Entry 6YWY (electron microscopy, 3.05 A resolution); this record covers chains A and C of the 85 polymer chains in the assembly.

[Chain A]
Molecule: 23S rRNA
Organism: Neurospora crassa
Sequence (3464 nucleotides; numbered 1 to 3464 plus 28 insertion-coded residues; 28 numbers in that range are skipped by the numbering (no residue carries them; nothing is unmodelled there); the number before each row is that of its first residue; a row labelled like 1655A-1655Z holds insertion residues (1655A, then the next letters in order)):
     1 AAAUGUAAUGGAUAUAAAGCUUAUGUUUAUAUAUAUAGACAUAUAUAAGU
    51 AUAUAAAGAGACUACUACCAAUAGCUACACUAUGUAUUAAGGAGAGUAUA
   101 ACUUAAUUUAUGUUUAUGAUUUUAUCAUACCCCUAAAAAUGACACCGAGG
   151 AGCAAGGGUCGGGUUAGCAUCCUGGUUCGUACACCUUGGUGACCUAGGCU
   201 AGUACCAGGUCCCCCUCUAAGGGACUUGUCCCCCUCUAAGGGACUUGCGU
   251 CGGUCCUAUCCUAGGCCGAAUAGGUGAAUAAAUACUUACGGACGGCCUUG
   301 GUCUGUCCUAGAGGUUAUCAACAUAUGAACUCUUAGAGAAAUUACUUAAU
   351 AAACGAAGUGAAUUGAAAUAUCUUAUUAACUUCAGGAAAAGAAAUCAAAC
   401 GAGAUUCUAUGAUUAGUGUGAACGAAAAUAGAGCAGCCUAUUAAAAUAAG
   451 UAAAAUGGCUUUAAAGCUGUUUGAAUAUUGUGGGGAACCUUCCUCAAAGG
   501 CUAAAUAUAAUACAUGAGUUACAGAGAAAAGUACCGUGAGGGAAAGCUUU
   551 GAAAUAGUAGUUUUAUAAGCAGCUCAAGCAAUAAGAAAGCGAGAGCGUAC
   601 CUUUUGCAUAAUGGGUCACCAAGUUAAUUUUAGAUGCGAGCGAAUUUAUU
   651 UAUGUUUUUACUGAUUAAACAAUAUAAUGAAUCAUAAUUAUUUUUGUAAC
   701 GAGUAUUAGUAUUAAAUCUUAAUUUAAUAUUAGUAUAAGUUUUCAGUAUG
   751 GCGGCUACAUAGCAUAAUCUAUGCAGCCAGCCAAUAAUUGGAUUUCCAAU
   801 CCAAUUUCGGUAAUAAAUAGAUGUGCAUAGUUAAACCGAUCAUUAAAAUA
   851 AUGAAUAGUGUCUAAAGUUAGACCCGAAGCCUGGUGAUCUUACUAUAGUC
   901 AGGACUAUAAAGGUCCGAACGGGUUAUCGUUGCAAAGAUAUCCGAAGAAC
   951 UAUGGUAAGCGAGUGAAAGACAACACUGACUAGGAUAGCUGGUUUUCUGC
  1001 GAAACCUAUAAUAGUAGGCAAUUUAAGUAACAUCUUAGUAGGUACAGAAC
  1051 UUAAUCUCAGACAAGAUGUAGAUUUUCAUACCUAUGUUUAGGUAUGAAAU
  1101 GCAUUUUUUUUUGUAUACAUCGGGGGAUCGUGAAGAUUUUAUCGGUGAGU
  1151 AUGUAGACUCGGAAUGACAAAGAUGAAUCUUGAAUAAUCAGACAUAGAAU
  1201 GAUAAGGUUGUAUGUCAAAAGGGAAACAGCCCAGAACAAGAGUUAAGGUU
  1251 CCAAAAUUAUUAUUAAGUGAAAUAAAGAAAGUUUUUAUAUAAGUCGACAA
  1301 GAAGAUGGGCUUGGAAGCAGCCAUAAUUUAAAGAUCUCGUAACAGAGCAC
  1351 UUGUUAAAUCUUAAAAGCAUCGAAAAUUUAACGGAUCUAAAUAAUAUACC
  1401 GAAACCUUGUCCAUAUGUAACAUUAGUAAUAAUAUGCUAUUAAUGUUAUU
  1451 UGAUGGGGUAGCAGAACGUUGAGUGAAUCUUAGAUUUUUUUUUUAUAACU
  1501 AAAUAUAGAUGAUAACUCAAGUGAGAAUGGUGACAUGAGUAACAAAAAAG
  1551 AGUUUAAGGUACCUAAAAGGUAUCUUAGAGUCUCGCCUAAAGCUUAUGGC
  1601 UACGUCAAGUAACGGCCUCUAAGUUUAUAAUCUGAAGAUUAUGACGAUGA
  1651 GAAAA
1655A-1655Z UAACGCGCAGAAGUGCGCUGCUUUGA
1656A-1656B UA
  1676 CUU
  1687 AUGGUACCAACAUUUAAAAGUGAAAAUUGUGCAGGAAGGAUCAGUAUCCU
  1737 UUCAUUCUUAUGUGGGGGAGUGGACAAAACUGAACAGAGUGUAUCUGAAC
  1787 ACAGAUGAGUCCACACCCCCCCCCAUGUAAUGAAUGAAUGACAAACCGUA
  1837 CCUAGAAUCUGAAACAAGUAAGCUAGUAGAGAAUACGAAGGCGUGAAUGA
  1887 GAUAACAAUCAUAAAGGAACUCGGCAAACUAACUACCGUAACUUAGGGAU
  1937 AAGGAGAGCUCAUUAGUCUCGAUUAAUACGAGUAAAAAGGAAGAAGCAUG
  1987 GAAUAUUGUUGUACGACUGUUUAAUUAAAACAAAGCACUUUGCAAAAAGA
  2037 CGAUAAGUCUAAGUAUUGAGUGUGAUUUCUGCCCGAUGCCGGCUGGUUAA
  2087 CGAAUUUUCUAAAUUGAAAAAAAAUUUGGUUUCAGAGGAACCCCCGGUUA
  2137 AUGGCGGCCUUAGCGUGAGGGUCCUAAGGUAGCGAAAUGCCUUGGCCGUU
  2187 AAAUGCGGUCUUGCAUGAAUGAUGUAACGAUACAACAGCUGUCUCUAUGA
  2237 UUGACUCAGUGAAAUUGGAAUAACUGUGCAGAUACAGUUUACCUCUAGUU
  2287 AGACGAGAAGACCCUAUGCAGCUUUACUGUUACUAAUUAUUGAAUACGAU
  2337 UCUGAAAAUUUCCAGUGUAAAAGGUAAUCGAUAAGAUAUAAUUGAAACAC
  2387 CUUUAUUUUUCUAUCGUAUUAUUAAACCUUAAAUUAAGGAACAAUUGUUA
  2437 GAAGACAGUUUAUGCGGGGCACAGGCCCCAUAAAGAGUAAAUGGGUGUGU
  2487 CUAAAAUUUAUAAAUUUAUGUUUGCAAUUUUUUAUAGUGAUUAUAUAUCA
  2537 AAUCAUCUUUAUGCUAUUCAUAGAGUGUAUUUAUUAUAUUCCUUGGGUAC
  2587 AGUAUAAAAAUUAUAUAUGUAUUAAUUUACAUAUAUUUUUUCUAAGAAAU
  2637 UAGGUAAGAUUUUGUUUAUAGAGAAAUUAGAUGUAAAAAAAAAAUCUUAU
  2687 GAGGGCGGUAUUUAAUAAUCCGCUUCUAAUAUUUUUUUGUAGUUAUUAUU
  2737 AUAAAUUUAAUAAUAAUCAUGUUUAUUACUUAAAAAGCUUAAUGGCUUAA
  2787 UCUUGCCUUACUGUUUGAUUAACAACAAAUCUUACAGUCGCGUAAGCGGG
  2837 GCAUAGGAUCACAAGAUACAAAAAGGAAAGAUCUUGGAUUUUUGGAAAAG
  2887 CUACGCUAGGGAUAACAGGCUAAUUUGCGCAAGAGUGUACAAAAUGAGUG
  2937 CGCGGUUUGGCACCUCGAUGUCGGCUUGACUAAUCCUCAUGGAUGCAGAA
  2987 ACUAUGUAGGGUACGACUGUUCGUCGAUUAAAAAGUUACAUGAGCUGGGU
  3037 UAAAUACGUCGUGAGACAGUAUGGUUUCUAUCUUCUAGAGGGAAUUAGAA
  3087 UAUAAUAAGGAUUAACCUUUGUACGAAAGGAACAUGGGGUACUAUUGUUA
  3137 UACCUAGUUGUAUAACAGUUUUAUUAACCUCUGGUUUACCUGUUGUUUAU
  3187 GUGCCUUAUAUUAAUUUCAUGUGUGAUGCUCCGCAAGGAUAUUACAGGGA
  3237 UGUUACCGUCACUUGAGUAAAUACAAUAGCAUAAGCAUGGCAGGAAAGCU
  3287 AAGUUAGUCAAAAAUAAGUGCUGAAAGCAUAUAGGCACGAAAUUUACCUU
  3337 AAGAUAUUUCUUAAAUAUACGUAAGAAAAUAUUACGUUAAUAGGCUUAGU
  3387 UUGUAAUAAUCUAGAGAUUUUAAGGAACUAAGUACUAAUUUUAUAAAAAA
  3437 CUGAAUGAUUAAUAUAUCUUACAUUUUC
Disordered / not traced: 1-4, 35-40, 121-309, 646-817, 1084-1089, 1433-1437, 1655A-1655Z, 1656A-1656B, 1687, 1728-1828, 1959-1963, 2493-2504, 2525-2528, 2561-2576, 2695-2703, 2738-2743, 3135-3148, 3194-3231, 3460-3464
Ion coordination: Mg2+ site 1 near A105 (its only coordinating residue here); Mg2+ site 2 near A312 (its only coordinating residue here); Mg2+ site 3 near A328 (its only coordinating residue here); Mg2+ site 4 near A335 (its only coordinating residue here); Mg2+ site 5: A335, G336; Mg2+ site 6 near A367 (its only coordinating residue here); Mg2+ site 7 near G411 (its only coordinating residue here); K+ site 1: A415, G416; Mg2+ site 8: A448, A497; Mg2+ site 9: A453, G466; Mg2+ site 10 near A453 (its only coordinating residue here); K+ site 2 near A465 (its only coordinating residue here); 105 more Mg2+ sites not listed; 31 more K+ sites not listed
Small-molecule neighbours:
  - NAD (nicotinamide-adenine-dinucleotide): A2755, G2757, U2759, U2760
  - spermine (SPM): U1249, U1250, C1251, A1270, A1271, C1382, G1383, G1384, U1392
Reported in the primary citation:
  - binding site for P-site-tRNA: G2453, G2454

[Chain C]
Molecule: Related to ribosomal protein L3, mitochondrial
Organism: Neurospora crassa
UniProtKB: Q873B3 (Q873B3_NEUCS); residue numbers follow UniProt; this construct covers 1-384
Sequence (384 residues; each row starts with the number of its first residue):
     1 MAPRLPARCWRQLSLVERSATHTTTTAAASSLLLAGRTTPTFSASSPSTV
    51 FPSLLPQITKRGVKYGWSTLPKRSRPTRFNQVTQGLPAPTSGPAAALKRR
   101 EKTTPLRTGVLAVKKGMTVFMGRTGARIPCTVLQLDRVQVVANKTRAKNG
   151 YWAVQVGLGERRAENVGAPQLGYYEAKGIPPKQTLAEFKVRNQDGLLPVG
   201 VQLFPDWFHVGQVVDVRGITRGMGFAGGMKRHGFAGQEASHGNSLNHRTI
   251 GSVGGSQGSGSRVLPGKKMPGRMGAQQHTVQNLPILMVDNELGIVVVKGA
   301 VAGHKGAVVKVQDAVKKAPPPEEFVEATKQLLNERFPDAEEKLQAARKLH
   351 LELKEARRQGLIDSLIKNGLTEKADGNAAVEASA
Disordered / not traced: 1-62, 370-384
Ion coordination: K+: Ser261 (shared with U3069(A) of chain A)

[Interface between chain A and chain C]
Pairs across the interface (294; chain A residue first):
  A29(A) with Arg78(C), hydrogen bond to the phosphate
  U30(A) with Arg78(C), salt bridge to the phosphate; Phe79(C), sugar contact; Gln81(C), hydrogen bond to the base
  A31(A) with Gln81(C), sugar contact; Thr83(C), hydrogen bond to the sugar; Gln84(C), hydrogen bond to the sugar
  U32(A) with Thr83(C), sugar contact
  A43(A) with Gln81(C), base contact
  U44(A) with Gln81(C), hydrogen bond to the base; Ala94(C), phosphate contact; Arg146(C), salt bridge to the phosphate
  A45(A) with Pro93(C), phosphate contact; Ala94(C), hydrogen bond to the phosphate; Arg146(C), salt bridge to the phosphate; Ala147(C), base contact; Gly150(C), sugar contact
  U46(A) with Lys148(C), base contact
  A47(A) with Arg75(C), phosphate contact; Arg78(C), hydrogen bond to the sugar
  A48(A) with Arg78(C), hydrogen bond to the phosphate
  G49(A) with Arg78(C), salt bridge to the phosphate
  A610(A) with Gln257(C), base contact
  U927(A) with Gly242(C), phosphate contact
  C928(A) with Asn243(C), phosphate contact; Ser244(C), hydrogen bond to the phosphate; Leu245(C), phosphate contact
  G929(A) with Leu245(C), phosphate contact
  U1377(A) with Gln257(C), base contact; Gly258(C), base contact; Ser259(C), base contact; Gly260(C), hydrogen bond to the base; Arg262(C), hydrogen bond to the base
  A1890(A) with Phe225(C), hydrogen bond to the sugar
  A1891(A) with Phe225(C), sugar contact; Gly227(C), sugar contact; Pro270(C), sugar contact
  C1892(A) with Arg248(C), salt bridge to the phosphate; Thr249(C), phosphate contact
  A1893(A) with Leu245(C), sugar contact; Asn246(C), phosphate contact; His247(C), hydrogen bond to the phosphate; Arg248(C), hydrogen bond to the phosphate
  A1894(A) with Leu245(C), sugar contact; His247(C), salt bridge to the phosphate
  C1906(A) with His241(C), hydrogen bond to the base
  U1907(A) with His241(C), sugar contact
  G1909(A) with His241(C), hydrogen bond to the base
  C1911(A) with Ser240(C), hydrogen bond to the base; His241(C), stacking on the base
  U2228(A) with Ala239(C), phosphate contact; Ser240(C), sugar contact; His241(C), sugar contact
  C2229(A) with Ala239(C), phosphate contact
  U2232(A) with Met229(C), sugar contact; Ala235(C), phosphate contact
  A2233(A) with Arg248(C), salt bridge to the phosphate
  A2259(A) with Arg262(C), hydrogen bond to the phosphate
  C2260(A) with Gly260(C), phosphate contact; Arg262(C), salt bridge to the phosphate
  G2267(A) with Gln257(C), hydrogen bond to the sugar
  U2276(A) with Val63(C), hydrogen bond to the phosphate
  A2277(A) with Val63(C), phosphate contact; Lys64(C), salt bridge to the phosphate
  C2278(A) with Lys64(C), phosphate contact
  G2284(A) with Phe225(C), sugar contact; Met269(C), hydrogen bond to the base
  U2285(A) with Val253(C), sugar contact; Met269(C), sugar contact
  U2286(A) with Gly251(C), sugar contact; Val253(C), sugar contact
  A2287(A) with Ser252(C), phosphate contact; Val253(C), hydrogen bond to the phosphate; Gly254(C), sugar contact; Gly255(C), hydrogen bond to the sugar; Ser256(C), phosphate contact; Ser261(C), base contact; Arg262(C), base contact; Val263(C), base contact
  G2288(A) with Ser256(C), hydrogen bond to the phosphate; Ser261(C), sugar contact
  C2961(A) with Gln237(C), base contact; Glu238(C), hydrogen bond to the sugar
  U2962(A) with Gly236(C), sugar contact; Gln237(C), sugar contact; Ile250(C), hydrogen bond to the sugar; Gly251(C), base contact; Ser252(C), hydrogen bond to the base
  U2963(A) with Phe234(C), phosphate contact; Ala235(C), hydrogen bond to the phosphate; Ile250(C), sugar contact; Ser252(C), sugar contact; Lys267(C), hydrogen bond to the sugar
  G2964(A) with Phe234(C), phosphate contact; Gly255(C), base contact; Ser259(C), hydrogen bond to the base; Lys268(C), phosphate contact
  A2965(A) with Leu264(C), sugar contact
  U3023(A) with Gly258(C), hydrogen bond to the sugar; Ser259(C), hydrogen bond to the sugar
  A3024(A) with Ser256(C), hydrogen bond to the base; Gln257(C), base contact; Gly258(C), hydrogen bond to the phosphate
  A3026(A) with Gly254(C), base contact; Gly255(C), sugar contact; Ser256(C), hydrogen bond to the sugar
  U3027(A) with Ser252(C), hydrogen bond to the sugar; Gly254(C), sugar contact; Ser256(C), sugar contact
  G3030(A) with Gln237(C), hydrogen bond to the base; Asn246(C), hydrogen bond to the sugar; Gly251(C), base contact; Ser252(C), base contact
  C3031(A) with Gln237(C), sugar contact; Asn243(C), sugar contact; Ser244(C), phosphate contact; Asn246(C), sugar contact
  U3032(A) with His241(C), sugar contact; Gly242(C), sugar contact; Ser244(C), phosphate contact
  G3033(A) with Gly242(C), phosphate contact
  U3070(A) with Arg262(C), sugar contact; Val263(C), hydrogen bond to the sugar
  C3071(A) with Val263(C), sugar contact; Leu264(C), sugar contact; Pro265(C), phosphate contact; Gly266(C), phosphate contact; Lys267(C), sugar contact; Met269(C), sugar contact
  U3072(A) with Arg231(C), hydrogen bond to the sugar; Pro265(C), phosphate contact; Gly266(C), hydrogen bond to the phosphate; Lys267(C), sugar contact; Met269(C), hydrogen bond to the sugar; Pro270(C), hydrogen bond to the sugar
  A3073(A) with Arg231(C), salt bridge to the phosphate; Arg272(C), hydrogen bond to the sugar
  G3074(A) with Arg272(C), sugar contact
  A3080(A) with Arg73(C), base contact
  U3081(A) with Arg73(C), salt bridge to the phosphate
  U3082(A) with Arg73(C), hydrogen bond to the base
  A3086(A) with Pro169(C), base contact; Gln170(C), base contact
  U3087(A) with Gln170(C), sugar contact; Leu185(C), sugar contact
  A3088(A) with Lys144(C), base contact; Gln155(C), hydrogen bond to the sugar; Leu185(C), sugar contact; Ala186(C), phosphate contact; Glu187(C), hydrogen bond to the sugar
  U3089(A) with Tyr151(C), hydrogen bond to the sugar; Ala186(C), phosphate contact; Glu187(C), hydrogen bond to the phosphate
  A3090(A) with Tyr151(C), sugar contact; Lys189(C), salt bridge to the phosphate
  A3091(A) with Gly92(C), hydrogen bond to the phosphate; Pro93(C), sugar contact
  U3092(A) with Ser91(C), phosphate contact; Gly92(C), hydrogen bond to the phosphate; Ala96(C), phosphate contact; Arg99(C), salt bridge to the phosphate
  A3093(A) with Tyr65(C), sugar contact; Gly66(C), sugar contact
  G3124(A) with Asn282(C), hydrogen bond to the base; Lys317(C), hydrogen bond to the base
  U3126(A) with Thr124(C), sugar contact; Gly125(C), base contact
  A3127(A) with Phe120(C), sugar contact; Gly122(C), phosphate contact; Arg123(C), phosphate contact; Thr124(C), hydrogen bond to the phosphate; Gly125(C), hydrogen bond to the phosphate; Ala126(C), hydrogen bond to the phosphate; Ile128(C), base contact; Gly211(C), base contact; Pro284(C), base contact; Ile285(C), base contact; Leu286(C), base contact
  C3128(A) with Val210(C), hydrogen bond to the sugar; Gly211(C), base contact
  C3152(A) with Arg123(C), salt bridge to the phosphate
  A3153(A) with Thr124(C), phosphate contact
  A3162(A) with His278(C), hydrogen bond to the sugar
  A3163(A) with Thr220(C), phosphate contact; His278(C), hydrogen bond to the sugar; Ala302(C), phosphate contact
  C3164(A) with Lys114(C), hydrogen bond to the phosphate; Met117(C), sugar contact; Thr220(C), phosphate contact; Arg221(C), salt bridge to the phosphate; Ala300(C), sugar contact; Val301(C), sugar contact; Ala302(C), sugar contact; Gly303(C), hydrogen bond to the phosphate
  C3165(A) with Lys114(C), salt bridge to the phosphate; Arg221(C), salt bridge to the phosphate; Gly303(C), phosphate contact
  U3166(A) with Met117(C), sugar contact; Thr118(C), sugar contact; Val119(C), sugar contact; Arg127(C), sugar contact; Pro129(C), base contact
  C3167(A) with Arg127(C), hydrogen bond to the sugar
  G3284(A) with Lys305(C), salt bridge to the phosphate
  C3285(A) with Arg221(C), salt bridge to the phosphate; Lys230(C), phosphate contact; His304(C), salt bridge to the phosphate
  U3286(A) with Arg221(C), salt bridge to the phosphate; Met223(C), phosphate contact; Lys230(C), salt bridge to the phosphate
  U3290(A) with Pro129(C), sugar contact
  U3291(A) with Leu283(C), sugar contact; Lys298(C), phosphate contact; Gly299(C), sugar contact
  A3292(A) with Gln281(C), hydrogen bond to the sugar; Asn282(C), phosphate contact; Leu283(C), sugar contact; Lys298(C), salt bridge to the phosphate
  G3293(A) with Asn282(C), hydrogen bond to the phosphate; Lys316(C), hydrogen bond to the phosphate
  U3294(A) with Lys316(C), salt bridge to the phosphate
  A3296(A) with Thr103(C), base contact; Lys316(C), base contact
  A3297(A) with Lys102(C), sugar contact
  A3298(A) with Lys102(C), sugar contact
  U3331(A) with Arg99(C), hydrogen bond to the phosphate
  A3332(A) with Arg99(C), salt bridge to the phosphate; Arg100(C), salt bridge to the phosphate; Thr103(C), hydrogen bond to the phosphate
  C3333(A) with Arg100(C), salt bridge to the phosphate; Thr103(C), hydrogen bond to the phosphate; Gln281(C), hydrogen bond to the sugar; Lys316(C), sugar contact
  C3334(A) with Arg217(C), salt bridge to the phosphate; Thr279(C), hydrogen bond to the phosphate; Gln281(C), sugar contact
  U3335(A) with Gln276(C), hydrogen bond to the sugar; Gln277(C), phosphate contact; Thr279(C), hydrogen bond to the phosphate
  U3336(A) with Gln276(C), phosphate contact; Gln277(C), hydrogen bond to the phosphate
  A3338(A) with Tyr65(C), sugar contact
  A3340(A) with Arg75(C), hydrogen bond to the phosphate
  U3341(A) with Arg75(C), salt bridge to the phosphate; Lys148(C), sugar contact
  A3342(A) with Lys148(C), sugar contact; Asn149(C), hydrogen bond to the sugar
  U3343(A) with Lys148(C), salt bridge to the phosphate; Tyr173(C), base contact
  U3344(A) with Ala176(C), phosphate contact; Lys177(C), salt bridge to the phosphate; Arg347(C), hydrogen bond to the sugar; Lys348(C), base contact; Leu351(C), base contact
  U3345(A) with Ala168(C), sugar contact; Pro169(C), hydrogen bond to the sugar; Gly172(C), sugar contact; Tyr173(C), hydrogen bond to the sugar; His350(C), salt bridge to the phosphate; Lys354(C), salt bridge to the phosphate
  C3346(A) with Ala168(C), sugar contact; Pro169(C), sugar contact; His350(C), salt bridge to the phosphate; Lys354(C), salt bridge to the phosphate; Arg357(C), salt bridge to the phosphate
  U3347(A) with Arg357(C), phosphate contact
  A3351(A) with Ala168(C), phosphate contact
  U3352(A) with Gly167(C), phosphate contact; Ala168(C), hydrogen bond to the phosphate; Pro169(C), sugar contact
  G3361(A) with His304(C), phosphate contact; Ala307(C), base contact
  A3362(A) with Arg221(C), phosphate contact; Gly222(C), hydrogen bond to the phosphate; His304(C), salt bridge to the phosphate
  A3363(A) with Gly222(C), phosphate contact; Met223(C), phosphate contact; Gly224(C), hydrogen bond to the phosphate; Arg272(C), hydrogen bond to the phosphate; Met273(C), phosphate contact
  A3364(A) with Gly224(C), phosphate contact; Phe225(C), hydrogen bond to the phosphate; Arg272(C), salt bridge to the phosphate
  U3366(A) with Arg272(C), hydrogen bond to the base
  A3367(A) with Arg272(C), base contact
  A3370(A) with Arg161(C), sugar contact
  C3371(A) with Arg161(C), salt bridge to the phosphate; Asn165(C), hydrogen bond to the phosphate
  G3372(A) with Arg162(C), salt bridge to the phosphate; Asn165(C), hydrogen bond to the phosphate
  U3373(A) with Arg162(C), salt bridge to the phosphate
  U3374(A) with Arg162(C), hydrogen bond to the sugar; Glu164(C), base contact
  A3375(A) with Arg162(C), sugar contact
Also at the interface, not in a pair above, chain A (128 interface residues in all): U566, A1912, U2234, A2268, G2960, A3085, A3151
Also at the interface, not in a pair above, chain C (146 interface residues in all): Lys72, Thr77, Gln183, Ala226, Gly271, Ala275, Val280, Gly306, Lys310, Val315

[Overview]
128 residues of chain A and 146 residues of chain C are in contact, with 87 hydrogen bonds, 41 salt bridges
and 1 aromatic stacking contact. Polar contacts include U30(A)-Gln81(C), U44(A)-Gln81(C) and
U1377(A)-Gly260(C). Chain A binds spermine and NAD. The paper reports a binding site for P-site-tRNA at
G2453(A) and G2454(A).
Chain A is 23S rRNA and chain C is Related to ribosomal protein L3, mitochondrial, both from Neurospora
crassa; the structure, The structure of the mitoribosome from Neurospora crassa with bound tRNA at the P-site,
was determined by electron microscopy, deposited together with 6YW5, 6YWE, 6YWS, 6YWV and 6YWX.
